Entry 9EMU (X-ray diffraction, 1.40 A resolution); this record covers chains A and B.

[Chain A (and B)]
Name: Phosphoglycerate mutase
Organism: Streptomyces davaonensis
Notes: chain B of this document is another copy of the same molecule, construct and numbering; everything in this record applies to it too
UniProt: K4R812 (K4R812_STRDJ); residue numbers follow UniProt; this construct covers 1-222
Chain sequence (234 residues; each row starts with the number of its first residue; numbers below 1 keep their minus sign (Trp-11 is residue -11)):
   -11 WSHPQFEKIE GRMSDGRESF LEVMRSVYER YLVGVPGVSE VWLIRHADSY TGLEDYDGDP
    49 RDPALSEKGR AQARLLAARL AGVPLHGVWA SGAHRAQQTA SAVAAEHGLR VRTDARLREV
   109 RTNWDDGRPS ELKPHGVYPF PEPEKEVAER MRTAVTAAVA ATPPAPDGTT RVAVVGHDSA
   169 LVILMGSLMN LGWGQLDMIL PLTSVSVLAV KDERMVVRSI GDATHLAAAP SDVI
Disordered / not traced: -11 to 1, 219-222 (chain B: -11 to 0)
Construct notes: expression tag (-11 to 0)
Residues lining bound ligands:
  - Roseoflavin (RS3; 1-deoxy-1-[8-(dimethylamino)-7-methyl-2,4-dioxo-3,4-dihydrobenzo[g]pteridin-10(2H)-yl]-D-ribitol), molecule 1: Val11, Met12, Val15, Tyr16, Tyr19
  - Roseoflavin (RS3), molecule 2: Arg33, Tyr38, Glu107, Ser118, Glu119, Leu120, Lys121, Pro127, Phe128, Asp166, Ser167, Val170, Trp181, Asp185, Met186, Ile187
Reported in the primary citation:
  - binding site for phosphate ion: Arg33, His34, Tyr38, Arg83, Glu107, His165, Asp166
  - catalytic residues: Arg33, His34, Arg83, Glu107, His165
  - contacts within the chain: His34-Ala35 (hydrogen bond)
  - mutagenesis - F8A, V11A, Y16A, Y19A, R33A, H34A, Y38A, R83A, E107Q, E119A, K121A, P127A, F128A, H165A, D166A, D166G, D166L, D166N, W181A, M186A: decreased catalytic activity
  - mutagenesis - G22P, G25P, H34A/H165A, E107A, D166I, D166T, D166V: abolished catalytic activity
  - mutagenesis - V15A, H82A: unchanged catalytic activity
  - mutagenesis - F128A: decreased binding to AFP
  - mutagenesis - D166E: increased catalytic activity
  - mutagenesis - D166E: increased binding to AFP
  - mutagenesis - D166E: increased binding to FMN

[Interface between chain A and chain B]
Residue-residue contacts (98):
  Asp3(A) with Pro48(B); Arg49(B); Trp112(B), hydrogen bond (backbone-side chain)
  Gly4(A) with Trp112(B)
  Arg5(A) with Leu41(B), hydrogen bond (side chain-backbone); Glu42(B); Tyr44(B), hydrogen bond (side chain-backbone); Pro48(B); Trp112(B)
  Glu6(A) with Glu42(B)
  Ser7(A) with Pro117(B); Ser118(B), hydrogen bond (side chain-backbone)
  Phe8(A) with Trp112(B), hydrophobic; Ser118(B)
  Leu9(A) with Glu42(B)
  Val11(A) with Ser118(B); Glu119(B); Leu120(B)
  Met12(A) with Tyr38(B), hydrophobic
  Ser14(A) with Leu120(B)
  Val15(A) with Leu120(B), hydrophobic; Ile187(B), hydrophobic
  Tyr16(A) with Arg33(B), hydrogen bond; Ile187(B), hydrophobic; Leu190(B)
  Arg18(A) with Leu120(B); Lys121(B), hydrogen bond (side chain-backbone); Pro122(B); His123(B)
  Tyr19(A) with Asp185(B), hydrogen bond; Ile187(B), hydrophobic
  Trp30(A) with Thr212(B); Ala215(B), hydrophobic
  Arg33(A) with Tyr16(B), hydrogen bond
  Tyr38(A) with Phe8(B), hydrophobic; Leu9(B), hydrophobic; Met12(B); Tyr16(B), hydrophobic
  Leu41(A) with Arg5(B), hydrogen bond (backbone-side chain)
  Glu42(A) with Met1(B); Arg5(B)
  Tyr44(A) with Met1(B); Arg5(B), hydrogen bond (backbone-side chain)
  Pro48(A) with Asp3(B); Arg5(B)
  Arg67(A) with Asp210(B), salt bridge; Thr212(B), hydrogen bond
  Trp112(A) with Asp3(B), hydrogen bond (side chain-backbone); Gly4(B); Arg5(B); Phe8(B), hydrophobic
  Pro117(A) with Ser7(B)
  Ser118(A) with Ser7(B), hydrogen bond (backbone-side chain); Phe8(B); Val11(B)
  Glu119(A) with Val11(B)
  Leu120(A) with Val11(B); Ser14(B); Val15(B), hydrophobic; Arg18(B)
  Lys121(A) with Arg18(B), hydrogen bond (backbone-side chain)
  Pro122(A) with Arg18(B)
  His123(A) with Arg18(B)
  Arg159(A) with Ala215(B), hydrogen bond (side chain-backbone)
  Met177(A) with Asp185(B)
  Leu179(A) with Gln183(B)
  Gln183(A) with Leu179(B); Gln183(B)
  Leu184(A) with Leu184(B), hydrophobic
  Asp185(A) with Tyr19(B), hydrogen bond; Met177(B)
  Met186(A) with Val205(B); Arg206(B); Ser207(B); Ile208(B), hydrophobic
  Ile187(A) with Val15(B), hydrophobic; Tyr16(B), hydrophobic; Tyr19(B), hydrophobic
  Val205(A) with Met186(B)
  Arg206(A) with Met186(B); Pro189(B); Gly209(B)
  Ser207(A) with Met186(B); Ile208(B); Gly209(B); Asp210(B)
  Ile208(A) with Ser207(B); Ile208(B), hydrogen bond (backbone-backbone)
  Gly209(A) with Arg206(B); Ser207(B)
  Asp210(A) with Arg67(B), salt bridge; Ser207(B); Asp210(B)
  Thr212(A) with Trp30(B); Arg67(B), hydrogen bond
  Ala215(A) with Trp30(B), hydrophobic; Arg159(B)
  Ala216(A) with Gly70(B)
Interface residues without a listed pair, chain A (56 interface residues in all): Val21, Asp43, Gly70, Val71, Pro72, Pro189, Leu190, Val193, Val195
Interface residues without a listed pair, chain B (57 interface residues in all): Glu6, Asp43, Val71, Pro72, Val193, Val195, Ala216

[Overview]
The interface between chain A and chain B involves 56 residues on one side and 57 on the other; the contacts
include 18 hydrogen bonds and 2 salt bridges. Among the polar pairs are Arg67(A)-Asp210(B), Asp3(A)-Trp112(B)
and Arg5(A)-Leu41(B). The paper reports catalytic residues Arg33(A), His34(A) and Arg83(A) among others; F8A,
V11A and Y16A of chain A, among others, reduce catalytic activity; 30 substitutions were tested in all.
Both chains are Phosphoglycerate mutase (Streptomyces davaonensis). Entry 9EMU (RosC-8-demethyl-8-amino-FMN -
Phosphate complex) was determined by X-ray diffraction (same publication as 8S6Q and 8S6R).
